PDB entry 3NWF | X-ray diffraction, 3.00 A resolution | chain A

== Chain A ==
Protein: Envelope glycoprotein B
Source organism: Human herpesvirus 1
Notes: fragment: Ectodomain to 730)
Reference sequence: P06437 (GB_HHV1K); numbering as in UniProt (aligned over 30-730)
Sequence (703 residues; numbered 28 to 730; the number before each row is that of its first residue):
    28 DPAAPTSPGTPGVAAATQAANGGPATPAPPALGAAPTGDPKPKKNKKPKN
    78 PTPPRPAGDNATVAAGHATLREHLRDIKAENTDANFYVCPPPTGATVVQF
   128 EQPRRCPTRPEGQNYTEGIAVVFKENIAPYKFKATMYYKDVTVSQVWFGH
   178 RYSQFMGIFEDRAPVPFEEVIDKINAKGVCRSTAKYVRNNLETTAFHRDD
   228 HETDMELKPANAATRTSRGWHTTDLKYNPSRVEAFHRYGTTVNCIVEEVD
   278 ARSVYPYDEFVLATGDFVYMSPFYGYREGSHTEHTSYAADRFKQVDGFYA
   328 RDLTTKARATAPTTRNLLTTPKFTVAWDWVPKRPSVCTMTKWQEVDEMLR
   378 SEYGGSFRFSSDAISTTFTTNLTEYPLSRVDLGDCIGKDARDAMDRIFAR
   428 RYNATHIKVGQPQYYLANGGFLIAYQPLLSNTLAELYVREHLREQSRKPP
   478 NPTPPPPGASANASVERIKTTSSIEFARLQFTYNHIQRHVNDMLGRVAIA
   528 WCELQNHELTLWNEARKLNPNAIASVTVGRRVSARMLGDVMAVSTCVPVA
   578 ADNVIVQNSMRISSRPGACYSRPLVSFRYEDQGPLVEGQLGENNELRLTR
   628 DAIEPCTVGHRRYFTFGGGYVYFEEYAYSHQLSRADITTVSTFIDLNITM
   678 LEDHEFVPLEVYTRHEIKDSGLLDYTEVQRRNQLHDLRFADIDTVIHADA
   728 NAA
Not modelled in the structure: 28-102, 261-262, 477-491, 725-730
Sequence notes: expression tag (28-29)
UniProt features mapped onto this chain:
  - region (Involved in fusion and/or binding to host membrane): Val173 to Tyr179, Arg258 to Tyr265
  - glycosylation (N-linked (GlcNAc...) asparagine): Asn87, Asn141, Asn398, Asn430, Asn489, Asn674
  - mutagenesis: Trp174 (W174R: 90% loss of fusion with host cell), Tyr179 (Y179S: Complete loss of fusion with host cell), His263 (H263A: 50% loss of fusion with host cell), Arg264 (R264A: 70% loss of fusion with host cell)
Cystine bridges: Cys116-Cys573, Cys133-Cys529, Cys207-Cys271, Cys364-Cys412, Cys596-Cys633
Glycans and other covalent adducts: N-acetylglucosamine (NAG) linked to Asn141, Asn398, Asn674
Small-molecule neighbours: meso-erythritol (MRY): Tyr165, Arg189, Glu274, Thr291, Arg708, Asn709, His712
From the paper describing this entry:
  - conformationally variable residues (loop rearrangement, side-chain flip): Ser257 to Arg264, His308
  - contacts within the chain: Asp226-His263 (salt bridge)
  - epitope / paratope residues: Tyr303 (citing earlier work)

== In short ==
Ligands of chain A: meso-erythritol. N-acetylglucosamine is covalently linked to Asn141, Asn398 and Asn674.
UniProt lists 4 mutagenesis sites. The paper reports the epitope/paratope residue Tyr303; conformational
variability at Ser257 and His308.
Chain A is Envelope glycoprotein B (Human herpesvirus 1); the structure, Glycoprotein B from Herpes simplex
virus type 1, low-pH, was determined by X-ray diffraction together with 3NW8 and 3NWA from the same study.
